PDB entry 9F5X | electron microscopy, 2.82 A resolution | chains D and L of the 95 polymer chains in the assembly

# Chain D
Protein: NADH:ubiquinone oxidoreductase 30kDa subunit domain-containing protein
Source organism: Chlamydomonas reinhardtii
UniProt: A8IHL3 (A8IHL3_CHLRE); residues 1-282 here = UniProt positions 1-282
Sequence (282 residues; numbered 1 to 282; the number before each row is that of its first residue):
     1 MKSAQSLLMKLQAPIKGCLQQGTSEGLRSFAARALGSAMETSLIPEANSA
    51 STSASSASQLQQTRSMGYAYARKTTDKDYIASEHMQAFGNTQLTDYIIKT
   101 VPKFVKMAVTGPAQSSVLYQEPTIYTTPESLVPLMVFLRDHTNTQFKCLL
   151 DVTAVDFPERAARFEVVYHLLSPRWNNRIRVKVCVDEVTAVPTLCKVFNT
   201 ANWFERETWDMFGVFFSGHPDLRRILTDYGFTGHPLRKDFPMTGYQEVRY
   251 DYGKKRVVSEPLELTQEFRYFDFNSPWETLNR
Disordered / not traced: 1-66

# Chain L
Protein: NADH dehydrogenase [ubiquinone] iron-sulfur protein 4, mitochondrial
Source organism: Chlamydomonas reinhardtii
UniProt: Q6UP29 (Q6UP29_CHLRE); numbering as in UniProt (aligned over 1-187)
Sequence (187 residues; each row starts with the number of its first residue):
     1 MQRSILSALLPRLPLGVREFATASADYSIAMKKAAEITGAAESAMGPKEG
    51 GFTAGVPLDTFTRKARIYAPARTASQSGLARTVDFATTTPAWKIEFEPTA
   101 KWQNPLMGWTSSADPLENVGRSALVFYTKEEAMRFCEKLGWEYEVTEPNK
   151 RRTQRTKRYMQYGDNFGTKRAGVPDLSTLPSNRAAAK
Disordered / not traced: 1-18, 183-187

# Chain D / chain L interface
Residue-residue contacts (88):
  Lys106(D) - Thr38(L)
  Met107(D) - Ala30(L)
  Met107(D) - Lys33(L)
  Met107(D) - Ala34(L)
  Val109(D) - Ala30(L)  hydrophobic
  Tyr125(D) - Ala34(L)  hydrophobic
  Tyr125(D) - Ile37(L)  hydrophobic
  Pro158(D) - Phe126(L)
  Pro158(D) - Phe135(L)
  Glu159(D) - Phe126(L)
  Glu159(D) - Glu131(L)
  Glu159(D) - Arg134(L)  hydrogen bond (backbone-side chain)
  Arg160(D) - Met31(L)
  Arg160(D) - Ala34(L)
  Arg160(D) - Arg134(L)  hydrogen bond (backbone-side chain)
  Ala161(D) - Ala40(L)
  Ala161(D) - Ala41(L)
  Ala161(D) - Ser43(L)
  Ala161(D) - Arg134(L)
  Ala162(D) - Ala40(L)
  Ala162(D) - Ser43(L)
  Arg163(D) - Phe135(L)
  Lys182(D) - Tyr27(L)
  Cys184(D) - Ala34(L)
  Cys184(D) - Ala40(L)
  Asp186(D) - Ser43(L)
  Glu187(D) - Met45(L)
  Glu187(D) - Lys138(L)  salt bridge
  Val188(D) - Met45(L)  hydrophobic
  Thr232(D) - Gly55(L)  hydrogen bond (side chain-backbone)
  Gly233(D) - Ala54(L)
  Gly233(D) - Gly55(L)
  His234(D) - Thr53(L)
  His234(D) - Ala54(L)
  Arg237(D) - Ala54(L)
  Lys238(D) - Val119(L)
  Lys238(D) - Ala123(L)
  Lys238(D) - Leu124(L)
  Asp239(D) - Val119(L)
  Asp239(D) - Leu124(L)
  Asp239(D) - Phe135(L)
  Asp239(D) - Leu139(L)
  Phe240(D) - Val56(L)  hydrophobic
  Phe240(D) - Val119(L)
  Pro241(D) - Pro115(L)
  Pro241(D) - Val119(L)  hydrophobic
  Gly244(D) - Pro115(L)
  Tyr245(D) - Val56(L)  hydrophobic
  Tyr245(D) - Pro57(L)  hydrophobic
  Tyr245(D) - Thr60(L)
  Tyr245(D) - Pro115(L)  hydrophobic
  Tyr245(D) - Leu116(L)
  Leu262(D) - Ala113(L)
  Glu263(D) - Trp102(L)
  Glu263(D) - Ser112(L)
  Glu263(D) - Ala113(L)
  Leu264(D) - Ser111(L)
  Leu264(D) - Ser112(L)  hydrogen bond (backbone-backbone)
  Thr265(D) - Asn104(L)
  Thr265(D) - Trp109(L)
  Thr265(D) - Thr110(L)
  Thr265(D) - Ser111(L)  hydrogen bond (backbone-side chain)
  Gln266(D) - Trp109(L)
  Gln266(D) - Thr110(L)
  Glu267(D) - Lys101(L)
  Glu267(D) - Thr110(L)  hydrogen bond (backbone-backbone)
  Glu267(D) - Ser112(L)
  Glu267(D) - Glu117(L)
  Phe268(D) - Glu117(L)
  Phe268(D) - Asn118(L)
  Tyr270(D) - Arg121(L)
  Tyr270(D) - Ser122(L)
  Asp272(D) - Arg81(L)  salt bridge
  Asn274(D) - Arg81(L)  hydrogen bond (backbone-side chain)
  Pro276(D) - Gln76(L)
  Pro276(D) - Gly78(L)
  Pro276(D) - Leu79(L)  hydrogen bond (backbone-backbone)
  Pro276(D) - Ala80(L)  hydrogen bond (backbone-backbone)
  Trp277(D) - Gln76(L)
  Trp277(D) - Ser77(L)
  Trp277(D) - Gly78(L)
  Glu278(D) - Ala80(L)
  Asn281(D) - Thr89(L)  hydrogen bond (backbone-side chain)
  Arg282(D) - Asp26(L)  salt bridge
  Arg282(D) - Ser28(L)
  Arg282(D) - Thr88(L)
  Arg282(D) - Pro90(L)
  Arg282(D) - Tyr127(L)  hydrogen bond (backbone-side chain)
Also at the interface, not in a pair above, chain D (43 interface residues in all): Phe157, Glu165, Ser275
Also at the interface, not in a pair above, chain L (54 interface residues in all): Ala35, Val125

# Overview
Chain D and chain L form an interface of 43 and 54 residues respectively; the contacts include 11 hydrogen
bonds and 3 salt bridges. Polar pairs include Glu187(D)-Lys138(L), Asp272(D)-Arg81(L) and Arg282(D)-Asp26(L).
Here chain D is NADH:ubiquinone oxidoreductase 30kDa subunit domain-containing protein and chain L is NADH
dehydrogenase [ubiquinone] iron-sulfur protein 4, mitochondrial, both from Chlamydomonas reinhardtii. Entry
9F5X (Structure of the Chlamydomonas reinhardtii respiratory supercomplex I1 III2 IV2) was determined by
electron microscopy together with 9F5Y, 9F5Z, 9F60, 9F61 and 9F62 from the same study.
